Entry 6AJZ (X-ray diffraction, 1.30 A resolution); this record covers chain A.

== Chain A ==
Protein: Bromodomain-containing protein 4
From: Homo sapiens
Reference sequence: O60885 (BRD4_HUMAN); residue numbers follow UniProt; this construct covers 42-168
Amino-acid sequence (135 residues; numbered 34 to 168; the number before each row is that of its first residue):
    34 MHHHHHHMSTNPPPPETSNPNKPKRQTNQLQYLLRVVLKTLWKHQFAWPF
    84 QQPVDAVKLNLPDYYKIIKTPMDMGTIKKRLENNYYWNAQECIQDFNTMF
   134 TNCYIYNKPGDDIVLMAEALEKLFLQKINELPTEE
Not modelled in the structure: 167-168
Differences from the reference sequence: expression tag (34-41)
Bound ions: Na+: Tyr137, Ile138, Asn140, Glu163
Residues lining bound ligands: colchicine (LOC; N-[(7S)-1,2,3,10-tetramethoxy-9-oxo-6,7-dihydro-5H-benzo[d]heptalen-7-yl]ethanamide): Trp81, Pro82, Phe83, Val87, Leu92, Leu94, Tyr97, Cys136, Tyr139, Asn140, Asp144, Ile146
Curated features (UniProtKB/Swiss-Prot):
  - site: Asn140 (Acetylated histone binding)
  - cross-link: Lys99 (Glycyl lysine isopeptide (Lys-Gly) (interchain with G-Cter in SUMO2))

== Overview ==
Ligands of chain A: colchicine. Tyr137, Ile138, Asn140 and Glu163 coordinate Na+.
Chain A is Bromodomain-containing protein 4 (Homo sapiens); the structure, Joint nentron and X-ray structure
of BRD4 in complex with colchicin, was determined by X-ray diffraction, deposited together with 6AJV, 6AJW,
6AJX and 6AJY.
